PDB entry 8BFL | electron microscopy, 4.10 A resolution (low resolution: residue-level contacts below are approximate; hydrogen-bond / salt-bridge calls are withheld) | chains A and X of the 42 polymer chains in the assembly

== Chain A (and X) ==
Name: Major head protein
Organism: Klebsiella phage vB_KpM_FBKp24
Notes: chain X of this document is another copy of the same molecule, construct and numbering; everything in this record applies to it too
UniProtKB: A0A7U0GBA8 (A0A7U0GBA8_9CAUD); residues 28-597 here correspond to UniProt positions 193-762 (UniProt number = residue number + 165)
Sequence (570 residues; each row starts with the number of its first residue):
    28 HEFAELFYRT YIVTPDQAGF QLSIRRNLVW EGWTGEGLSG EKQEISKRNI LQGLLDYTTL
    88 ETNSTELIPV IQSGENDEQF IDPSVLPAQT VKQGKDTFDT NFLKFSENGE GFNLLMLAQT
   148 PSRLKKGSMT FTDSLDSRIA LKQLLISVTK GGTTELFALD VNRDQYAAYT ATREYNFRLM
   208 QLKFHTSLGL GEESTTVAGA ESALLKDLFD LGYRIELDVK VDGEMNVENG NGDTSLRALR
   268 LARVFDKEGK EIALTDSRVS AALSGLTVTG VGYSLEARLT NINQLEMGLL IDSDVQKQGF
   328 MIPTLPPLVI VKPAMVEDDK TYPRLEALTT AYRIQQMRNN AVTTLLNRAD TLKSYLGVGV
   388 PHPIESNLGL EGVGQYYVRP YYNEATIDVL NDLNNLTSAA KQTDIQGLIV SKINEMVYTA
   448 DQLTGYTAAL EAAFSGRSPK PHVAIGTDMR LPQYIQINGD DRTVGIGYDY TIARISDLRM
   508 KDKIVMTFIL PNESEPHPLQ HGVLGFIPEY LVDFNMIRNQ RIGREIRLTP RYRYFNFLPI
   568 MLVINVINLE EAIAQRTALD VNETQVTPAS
From the paper describing this entry:
  - self-association interface (contacts with another copy of this molecule); pairs are residue here / residue on that copy: K380-E220, E398-R190, R477-E442 (salt bridge), R554-E313, R583-D419, R583-D587, E201, K210, K247, D249, D249, E251, D260, R264, Q582

== Interface between chain A and chain X ==
Residue-residue contacts (42; chain A residue first):
  E134(A) - E134(X)
  E134(A) - K247(X)
  E134(A) - R264(X)
  E134(A) - A265(X)
  N135(A) - R264(X)
  N135(A) - A265(X)
  N135(A) - L266(X)
  N135(A) - R267(X)
  Y193(A) - E201(X)
  Y193(A) - Y202(X)
  A198(A) - R200(X)
  T199(A) - K210(X)
  R200(A) - T197(X)
  R200(A) - R200(X)
  E201(A) - Q192(X)
  E201(A) - K210(X)
  Y202(A) - Y193(X)
  Y202(A) - K210(X)
  Y202(A) - F211(X)
  Y202(A) - H212(X)
  Q208(A) - Q208(X)
  Q208(A) - K210(X)
  K210(A) - E201(X)
  K210(A) - Q208(X)
  K210(A) - D249(X)
  H212(A) - E201(X)
  D249(A) - D249(X)
  D249(A) - R264(X)
  E251(A) - H212(X)
  D260(A) - K247(X)
  D260(A) - R264(X)
  T261(A) - R264(X)
  S262(A) - R264(X)
  R264(A) - E134(X)
  R264(A) - D249(X)
  R264(A) - T261(X)
  R264(A) - S262(X)
  A265(A) - E134(X)
  R267(A) - E134(X)
  R267(A) - N135(X)
  R267(A) - G136(X)
  R267(A) - E137(X)
Other interface residues (no listed pair), chain A (26 interface residues in all): G136, T197, L206, F211, K247, G250, L263
Other interface residues (no listed pair), chain X (26 interface residues in all): A198, G250, E251, L263

== In short ==
Chain A and chain X each contribute 26 residues to their interface. From the paper: a self-association
interface involving E201(A), K210(A) and K247(A) among others.
Chain A and chain X are both Major head protein (Klebsiella phage vB_KpM_FBKp24); the structure, Jumbo Phage
phi-kp24 empty capsid hexamers, was determined by electron microscopy, deposited together with 8AU1 and 8BFK.
